Entry 2FK5 (X-ray diffraction, 1.90 A resolution); this record covers chains A and B.

Chain A (and B):
Name: fuculose-1-phosphate aldolase
Source organism: Thermus thermophilus
Notes: EC 4.1.2.17; chain B of this document is another copy of the same molecule, construct and numbering; everything in this record applies to it too
UniProt: Q5SHB9 (Q5SHB9_THET8); residues 1-200 here = UniProt positions 1-200
Chain sequence (200 residues; row label = number of the first residue in the row):
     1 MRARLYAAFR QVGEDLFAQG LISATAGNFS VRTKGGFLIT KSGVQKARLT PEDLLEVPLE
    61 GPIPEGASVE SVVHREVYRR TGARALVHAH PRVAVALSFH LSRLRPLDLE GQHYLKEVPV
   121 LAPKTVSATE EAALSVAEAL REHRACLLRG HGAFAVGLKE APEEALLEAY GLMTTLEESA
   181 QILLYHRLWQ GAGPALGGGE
Disordered / not traced: 1, 197-200 (chain B: 1, 196-200)

Interface between chain A and chain B:
Contacting residue pairs (15; chain A residue first):
  Lys-34(A) / Glu-130(B)
  Lys-34(A) / Glu-131(B)
  Gly-35(A) / Glu-130(B)
  Gly-35(A) / Glu-131(B)
  Gly-35(A) / Leu-134(B)
  Glu-56(A) / Arg-80(B)  salt bridge
  Glu-56(A) / Leu-134(B)
  Val-57(A) / Leu-134(B)
  Pro-58(A) / Leu-134(B)
  Glu-60(A) / Ala-122(B)
  Glu-60(A) / Pro-123(B)
  Glu-60(A) / Ser-135(B)  hydrogen bond (backbone-side chain)
  Gly-61(A) / Leu-121(B)
  Pro-64(A) / Glu-138(B)
  Glu-65(A) / Arg-141(B)  salt bridge
Also at the interface, not in a pair above, chain A (12 interface residues in all): Arg-32, Gly-36, Pro-62
Also at the interface, not in a pair above, chain B (11 interface residues in all): Ala-139

Summary:
12 residues of chain A and 11 residues of chain B are in contact; the contacts include 1 hydrogen bond and 2
salt bridges. Polar contacts include Glu-56(A)/Arg-80(B), Glu-65(A)/Arg-141(B) and Glu-60(A)/Ser-135(B).
Chain A and chain B are both fuculose-1-phosphate aldolase (Thermus thermophilus); the structure, Crystal
structure of l-fuculose-1-phosphate aldolase from Thermus thermophilus HB8, was determined by X-ray
diffraction, deposited together with 2FLF.
